PDB entry 7YK5 | electron microscopy, 2.00 A resolution | chains H and a of the 28 polymer chains in the assembly

# Chain H
Molecule: Ribulose bisphosphate carboxylase large chain
Source organism: Phaeodactylum tricornutum
Notes: EC 4.1.1.39
UniProtKB: E9PAI6 (E9PAI6_PHATR); residues 1-490 here = UniProt positions 1-490
Amino-acid sequence (490 residues; row label = number of the first residue in the row):
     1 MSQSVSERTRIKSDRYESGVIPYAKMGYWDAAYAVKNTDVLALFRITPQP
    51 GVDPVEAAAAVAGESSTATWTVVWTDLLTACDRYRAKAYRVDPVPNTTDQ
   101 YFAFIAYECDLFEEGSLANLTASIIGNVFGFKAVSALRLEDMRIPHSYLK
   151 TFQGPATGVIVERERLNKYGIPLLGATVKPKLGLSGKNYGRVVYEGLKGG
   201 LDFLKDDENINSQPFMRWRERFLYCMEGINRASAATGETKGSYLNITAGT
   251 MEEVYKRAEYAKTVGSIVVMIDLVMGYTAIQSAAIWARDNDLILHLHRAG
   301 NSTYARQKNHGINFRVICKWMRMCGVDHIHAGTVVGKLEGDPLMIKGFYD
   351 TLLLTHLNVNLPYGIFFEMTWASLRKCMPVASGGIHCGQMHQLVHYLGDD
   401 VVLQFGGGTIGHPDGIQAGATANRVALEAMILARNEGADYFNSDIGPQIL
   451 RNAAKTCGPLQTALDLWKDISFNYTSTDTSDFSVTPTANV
Disordered / not traced: 1-3, 485-490
Modified positions: Pro48, Pro155 (4-hydroxyproline; HYP); Cys109 (S-hydroxycysteine; CSO); Lys150, Lys198 (4-hydroxy-lysine; LYO); Leu174 (beta-hydroxyleucine; HLU); Lys205 (lysine nz-carboxylic acid; KCX); Lys346 (N-trimethyllysine; M3L)
Ligand contacts:
  - 2-carboxyarabinitol-1,5-diphosphate (CAP), molecule 1: Glu64, Thr69, Trp70, Asn127
  - 2-carboxyarabinitol-1,5-diphosphate (CAP), molecule 2: Thr177, Lys179, Lys181, Lys205, Asp207, Glu208, His297, Arg298, His330, Lys337, Leu338, Ser382, Gly383, Gly384, Phe405, Gly406, Gly407

# Chain a
Molecule: PYCO1 LSU binding motif
Source organism: Phaeodactylum tricornutum
Amino-acid sequence (9 residues; row label = number of the first residue in the row):
    83 AAEWGSMNQ

# Interface between chain H and chain a
Contacting residue pairs (15; chain H residue first):
  Val35(H) - Met89(a)
  Val35(H) - Asn90(a)
  Val35(H) - Gln91(a)
  Asn37(H) - Gln91(a)  hydrogen bond
  Tyr89(H) - Met89(a)  hydrophobic
  Tyr89(H) - Asn90(a)  hydrogen bond
  Arg90(H) - Glu85(a)
  Arg90(H) - Trp86(a)
  Arg90(H) - Met89(a)  hydrogen bond
  Asp92(H) - Trp86(a)  hydrogen bond
  Phe104(H) - Trp86(a)
  Phe104(H) - Met89(a)  hydrophobic
  Leu361(H) - Trp86(a)  hydrophobic
  Phe366(H) - Trp86(a)  hydrophobic
  Phe482(H) - Trp86(a)  hydrophobic
Interface residues without a listed pair, chain H (10 interface residues in all): Phe367
The authors on this interface:
  - interface residues, chain H: Leu361(H), Phe366(H), Phe482(H)

# In short
10 residues of chain H and 5 residues of chain a are in contact, with 4 hydrogen bonds. Polar contacts include
Asn37(H)-Gln91(a), Tyr89(H)-Asn90(a) and Arg90(H)-Met89(a). Chain H binds 2-carboxyarabinitol-1,5-diphosphate.
The paper reports interface residues Leu361(H), Phe366(H) and Phe482(H).
Here chain H is Ribulose bisphosphate carboxylase large chain and chain a is PYCO1 LSU binding motif, both
from Phaeodactylum tricornutum. Entry 7YK5 (Rubisco from Phaeodactylum tricornutum bound to PYCO1(452-592))
was determined by electron microscopy.
